PDB entry 6LTU | X-ray diffraction, 2.57 A resolution | chains A and B of the 5 polymer chains in the assembly

== Chain A ==
Protein: Cas12i2
Chain sequence (1055 residues; numbered 0 to 1054; the number before each row is that of its first residue; numbering starts at 0):
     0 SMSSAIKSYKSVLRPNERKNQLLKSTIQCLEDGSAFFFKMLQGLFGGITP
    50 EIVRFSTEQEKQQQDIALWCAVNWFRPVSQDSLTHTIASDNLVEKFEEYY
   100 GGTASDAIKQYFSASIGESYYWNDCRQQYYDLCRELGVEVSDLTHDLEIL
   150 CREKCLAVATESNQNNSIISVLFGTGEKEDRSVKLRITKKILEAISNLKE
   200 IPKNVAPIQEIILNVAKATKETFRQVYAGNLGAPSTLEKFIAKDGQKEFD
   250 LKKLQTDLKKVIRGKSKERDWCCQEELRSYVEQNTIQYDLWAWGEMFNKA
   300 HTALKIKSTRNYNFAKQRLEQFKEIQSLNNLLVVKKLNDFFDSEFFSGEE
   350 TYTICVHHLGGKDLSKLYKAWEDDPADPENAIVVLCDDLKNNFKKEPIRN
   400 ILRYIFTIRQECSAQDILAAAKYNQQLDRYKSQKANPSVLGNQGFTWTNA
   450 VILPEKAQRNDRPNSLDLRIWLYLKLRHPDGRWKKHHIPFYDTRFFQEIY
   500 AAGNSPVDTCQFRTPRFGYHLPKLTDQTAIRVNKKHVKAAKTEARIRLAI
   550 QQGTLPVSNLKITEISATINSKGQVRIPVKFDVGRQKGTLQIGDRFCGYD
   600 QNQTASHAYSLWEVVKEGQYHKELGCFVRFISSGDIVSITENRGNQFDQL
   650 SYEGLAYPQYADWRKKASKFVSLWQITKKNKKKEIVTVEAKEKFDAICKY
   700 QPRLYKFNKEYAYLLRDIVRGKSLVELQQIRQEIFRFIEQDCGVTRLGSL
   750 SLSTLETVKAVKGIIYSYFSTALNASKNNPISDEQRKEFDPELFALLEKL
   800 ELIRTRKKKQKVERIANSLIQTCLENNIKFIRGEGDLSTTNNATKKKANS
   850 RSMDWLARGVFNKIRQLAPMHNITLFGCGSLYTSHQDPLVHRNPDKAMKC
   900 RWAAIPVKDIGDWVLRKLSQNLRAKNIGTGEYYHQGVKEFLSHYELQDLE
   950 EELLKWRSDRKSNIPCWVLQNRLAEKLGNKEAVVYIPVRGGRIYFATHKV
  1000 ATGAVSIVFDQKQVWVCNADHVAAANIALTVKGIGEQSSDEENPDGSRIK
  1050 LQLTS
Disordered / not traced: 1034-1054
Bound ions: Mg2+ site 1: Asp599, Asn601, Asp1019 (shared with 1 residue of chain E); Mg2+ site 2: Asp599, Glu833 (shared with 2 residues of chain E)
What the authors report for this chain:
  - binding site for the 58-nt RNA strand (chain B): Ile5, Lys18, His486, Arg493, Lys537, Glu640, Gln648, Gln809
  - binding site for the 35-nt DNA strand: Gln163, Asn164
  - binding site for the 12-nt DNA strand: Ala232
  - catalytic residues: Lys18, His486, Asp599, Glu833, Asp1019
  - binding site for trans ssDNA: Phe392, Gln602, Thr603, Tyr881, Ser883, His884, Arg900, Arg991
  - mutagenesis - K304A, S883A, H884A, R900A: abolished catalytic activity
  - specificity-determining residues: Ala232
  - mutagenesis - N601A: decreased catalytic activity
  - mutagenesis - K18A, H486A: abolished catalytic activity (pre-crRNA processing)
  - mutagenesis - H485A: decreased catalytic activity (pre-crRNA processing)

== Chain B ==
Molecule: 58-nt RNA strand
Sequence (58 nucleotides; row label = number of the first residue in the row; numbers below 1 keep their minus sign (G-1 is residue -1)):
    -1 GGAGAAAUCCGUCUUUCAUUGACGGAACAGAGCAAGCAGGGUGACAUUAU
    49 UUAAUCUU
Disordered / not traced: -1 to 0, 50-56

== Interface between chain A and chain B ==
Residue-residue contacts (191; chain A residue first):
  Ile5(A) - A24(B)  base contact
  Lys6(A) - A24(B)  salt bridge to the phosphate
  Ser7(A) - A24(B)  hydrogen bond to the sugar
  Ser7(A) - A25(B)  hydrogen bond to the sugar
  Lys9(A) - C7(B)  hydrogen bond to the sugar
  Lys9(A) - A25(B)  phosphate contact
  Lys9(A) - C26(B)  salt bridge to the phosphate
  Ser10(A) - C7(B)  sugar contact
  Arg13(A) - G2(B)  hydrogen bond to the base
  Arg13(A) - A5(B)  hydrogen bond to the phosphate
  Arg13(A) - U6(B)  salt bridge to the phosphate
  Pro14(A) - G2(B)  base contact
  Asn15(A) - G2(B)  hydrogen bond to the base
  Lys18(A) - G2(B)  hydrogen bond to the base
  Tyr119(A) - A29(B)  hydrogen bond to the phosphate
  Tyr119(A) - G30(B)  phosphate contact
  Lys306(A) - G28(B)  hydrogen bond to the sugar
  Lys306(A) - A29(B)  sugar contact
  Ser346(A) - G41(B)  hydrogen bond to the phosphate
  Ser346(A) - A42(B)  phosphate contact
  Gly347(A) - U40(B)  sugar contact
  Glu348(A) - G39(B)  hydrogen bond to the sugar
  Glu348(A) - U40(B)  sugar contact
  Arg398(A) - A42(B)  sugar contact
  Arg398(A) - C43(B)  hydrogen bond to the sugar
  Asn399(A) - A42(B)  sugar contact
  Arg402(A) - A42(B)  hydrogen bond to the phosphate
  Arg402(A) - C43(B)  salt bridge to the phosphate
  Arg428(A) - A32(B)  salt bridge to the phosphate
  Arg428(A) - A33(B)  salt bridge to the phosphate
  Ser431(A) - C31(B)  phosphate contact
  Gln432(A) - C31(B)  phosphate contact
  Lys433(A) - G30(B)  salt bridge to the phosphate
  Lys433(A) - C31(B)  hydrogen bond to the phosphate
  Ala434(A) - G30(B)  sugar contact
  Asn435(A) - A29(B)  hydrogen bond to the sugar
  Asn435(A) - G30(B)  hydrogen bond to the sugar
  Pro436(A) - A29(B)  phosphate contact
  Pro436(A) - G30(B)  phosphate contact
  Gly440(A) - A27(B)  sugar contact
  Gly440(A) - G28(B)  sugar contact
  Asn441(A) - A27(B)  hydrogen bond to the sugar
  Asn441(A) - G28(B)  hydrogen bond to the phosphate
  Gln442(A) - C26(B)  hydrogen bond to the sugar
  Gln442(A) - A27(B)  sugar contact
  Ile451(A) - A1(B)  base contact
  Gln457(A) - A1(B)  hydrogen bond to the sugar
  Asn459(A) - A3(B)  hydrogen bond to the base
  Arg461(A) - A3(B)  hydrogen bond to the base
  Ser464(A) - A3(B)  hydrogen bond to the base
  Ser464(A) - A4(B)  hydrogen bond to the base
  Leu465(A) - A3(B)  base contact
  Leu465(A) - A4(B)  hydrogen bond to the base
  Asp466(A) - A3(B)  base contact
  Asp466(A) - A4(B)  base contact
  Leu467(A) - A4(B)  hydrogen bond to the base
  Leu467(A) - A5(B)  base contact
  Arg468(A) - G2(B)  hydrogen bond to the sugar
  Arg468(A) - A3(B)  salt bridge to the phosphate
  Arg468(A) - A4(B)  base contact
  Trp470(A) - A1(B)  base contact
  Trp470(A) - G2(B)  base contact
  His486(A) - A1(B)  stacking on the base
  His486(A) - G2(B)  base contact
  Pro488(A) - G2(B)  base contact
  Tyr490(A) - A4(B)  hydrogen bond to the sugar
  Tyr490(A) - A5(B)  sugar contact
  Tyr490(A) - C7(B)  sugar contact
  Asp491(A) - C7(B)  base contact
  Thr492(A) - C7(B)  hydrogen bond to the phosphate
  Arg493(A) - C7(B)  base contact
  Arg493(A) - G23(B)  hydrogen bond to the base
  Arg493(A) - A24(B)  salt bridge to the phosphate
  Pro514(A) - G22(B)  phosphate contact
  Arg515(A) - G23(B)  salt bridge to the phosphate
  Arg515(A) - A24(B)  salt bridge to the phosphate
  Lys522(A) - A20(B)  salt bridge to the phosphate
  Lys522(A) - C21(B)  salt bridge to the phosphate
  Leu523(A) - U18(B)  base contact
  Thr524(A) - U18(B)  base contact
  Asp525(A) - U18(B)  base contact
  Ala528(A) - U18(B)  hydrogen bond to the phosphate
  Ile529(A) - U17(B)  hydrogen bond to the sugar
  Ile529(A) - U18(B)  hydrogen bond to the phosphate
  Arg530(A) - U17(B)  hydrogen bond to the sugar
  Arg530(A) - U18(B)  salt bridge to the phosphate
  Val531(A) - A5(B)  base contact
  Val531(A) - U17(B)  hydrogen bond to the base
  Lys533(A) - A16(B)  salt bridge to the phosphate
  Lys533(A) - U17(B)  salt bridge to the phosphate
  Lys534(A) - U6(B)  salt bridge to the phosphate
  His535(A) - A5(B)  stacking on the base
  His535(A) - U6(B)  salt bridge to the phosphate
  Val536(A) - U6(B)  base contact
  Val536(A) - U17(B)  sugar contact
  Lys537(A) - U6(B)  hydrogen bond to the base
  Lys537(A) - G9(B)  hydrogen bond to the base
  Lys537(A) - U10(B)  hydrogen bond to the base
  Ala538(A) - A5(B)  base contact
  Ala538(A) - U6(B)  hydrogen bond to the base
  Ala539(A) - A5(B)  base contact
  Lys540(A) - U18(B)  phosphate contact
  Lys540(A) - G19(B)  salt bridge to the phosphate
  Arg575(A) - A25(B)  hydrogen bond to the base
  Arg575(A) - C26(B)  hydrogen bond to the sugar
  Thr639(A) - C11(B)  base contact
  Thr639(A) - A20(B)  sugar contact
  Thr639(A) - C21(B)  sugar contact
  Glu640(A) - G19(B)  hydrogen bond to the base
  Glu640(A) - A20(B)  hydrogen bond to the sugar
  Asn641(A) - C11(B)  base contact
  Asn641(A) - U12(B)  hydrogen bond to the sugar
  Asn641(A) - U14(B)  sugar contact
  Asn641(A) - G19(B)  base contact
  Arg642(A) - U14(B)  base contact
  Arg642(A) - C15(B)  salt bridge to the phosphate
  Asn644(A) - U14(B)  hydrogen bond to the base
  Phe646(A) - C11(B)  sugar contact
  Phe646(A) - U12(B)  phosphate contact
  Phe646(A) - U14(B)  base contact
  Gln648(A) - U10(B)  hydrogen bond to the sugar
  Gln648(A) - C11(B)  hydrogen bond to the sugar
  Tyr651(A) - U12(B)  phosphate contact
  Tyr651(A) - U13(B)  hydrogen bond to the phosphate
  Leu654(A) - U13(B)  base contact
  Gln658(A) - U13(B)  base contact
  Tyr659(A) - U13(B)  base contact
  Asp661(A) - U13(B)  base contact
  Trp662(A) - U13(B)  hydrogen bond to the base
  Tyr704(A) - U12(B)  hydrogen bond to the phosphate
  Arg715(A) - A36(B)  salt bridge to the phosphate
  Arg715(A) - G37(B)  salt bridge to the phosphate
  Arg719(A) - G37(B)  salt bridge to the phosphate
  Asp740(A) - U13(B)  base contact
  Cys741(A) - U13(B)  base contact
  Arg745(A) - U14(B)  salt bridge to the phosphate
  Arg745(A) - C15(B)  hydrogen bond to the base
  Leu746(A) - U12(B)  phosphate contact
  Leu746(A) - U13(B)  sugar contact
  Leu746(A) - U14(B)  phosphate contact
  Gly747(A) - C11(B)  sugar contact
  Gly747(A) - U12(B)  hydrogen bond to the phosphate
  Ser748(A) - U12(B)  hydrogen bond to the phosphate
  Leu749(A) - U10(B)  sugar contact
  Gly762(A) - A36(B)  sugar contact
  Tyr765(A) - C35(B)  sugar contact
  Tyr765(A) - A36(B)  hydrogen bond to the sugar
  Ser766(A) - A36(B)  hydrogen bond to the phosphate
  Ser766(A) - G37(B)  hydrogen bond to the phosphate
  Ser769(A) - A36(B)  hydrogen bond to the sugar
  Ser769(A) - G37(B)  sugar contact
  Ala774(A) - G37(B)  hydrogen bond to the sugar
  Ala774(A) - G38(B)  sugar contact
  Ser775(A) - G37(B)  base contact
  Ser775(A) - G38(B)  sugar contact
  Lys776(A) - G38(B)  hydrogen bond to the sugar
  Arg805(A) - G9(B)  salt bridge to the phosphate
  Arg805(A) - U10(B)  phosphate contact
  Lys806(A) - C11(B)  salt bridge to the phosphate
  Gln809(A) - G9(B)  hydrogen bond to the sugar
  Gln809(A) - U10(B)  hydrogen bond to the sugar
  Gln809(A) - G22(B)  base contact
  Glu812(A) - G22(B)  sugar contact
  Glu812(A) - G23(B)  sugar contact
  Arg813(A) - G9(B)  base contact
  Arg813(A) - U10(B)  hydrogen bond to the base
  Arg813(A) - C21(B)  hydrogen bond to the base
  Arg813(A) - G22(B)  sugar contact
  Asn816(A) - G22(B)  phosphate contact
  Asn816(A) - G23(B)  phosphate contact
  Thr839(A) - A32(B)  hydrogen bond to the sugar
  Thr839(A) - A33(B)  sugar contact
  Asn840(A) - A33(B)  phosphate contact
  Asn841(A) - A33(B)  hydrogen bond to the phosphate
  Lys845(A) - G34(B)  phosphate contact
  Lys845(A) - C35(B)  phosphate contact
  Asn848(A) - A33(B)  hydrogen bond to the phosphate
  Asn848(A) - G34(B)  hydrogen bond to the phosphate
  Ser849(A) - G34(B)  phosphate contact
  Met852(A) - A33(B)  hydrogen bond to the sugar
  Met852(A) - G34(B)  sugar contact
  Lys862(A) - G23(B)  hydrogen bond to the sugar
  Lys862(A) - A24(B)  phosphate contact
  Lys862(A) - A25(B)  salt bridge to the phosphate
  Gln865(A) - A24(B)  sugar contact
  Gln865(A) - A25(B)  hydrogen bond to the phosphate
  Leu866(A) - G23(B)  phosphate contact
  Leu866(A) - A24(B)  phosphate contact
  Met869(A) - A24(B)  phosphate contact
  Asp958(A) - U45(B)  sugar contact
  Asp958(A) - U46(B)  phosphate contact
Interface residues without a listed pair, chain A (121 interface residues in all): Glu349, Val438, Lys455, Asp460, Ile487, Thr513, Thr527, Asn532, Ala660, Lys808, Thr843
Interface residues without a listed pair, chain B (45 interface residues in all): C8

== Summary ==
The interface between chain A and chain B involves 121 residues on one side and 45 on the other, with 70
hydrogen bonds, 27 salt bridges and 2 aromatic stacking contacts. Polar contacts include Arg13(A)-G2(B),
Asn15(A)-G2(B) and Lys18(A)-G2(B). From the paper: catalytic residues Lys18(A), His486(A) and Asp599(A) among
others; K304A, S883A and H884A of chain A, among others, abolish catalytic activity; 8 substitutions were
tested in all.
Chain A is Cas12i2 and chain B is a 58-nt RNA strand; the structure, Crystal structure of Cas12i2 ternary
complex with double Mg2+ bound in catalytic pocket, was determined by X-ray diffraction together with 6LTP and
6LU0 from the same study.
